Entry 4Y4Y (X-ray diffraction, 3.00 A resolution); this record covers chains A and I of the 30 polymer chains in the assembly.

[Chain A (and I)]
Molecule: Immunoglobulin G-binding protein A, Coat protein
Source organism: Staphylococcus aureus
Notes: chain I of this document is another copy of the same molecule, construct and numbering; everything in this record applies to it too
UniProtKB: chimeric construct of P02976, Q9EB06: residues 5-58 from P02976 (SPA_STAA8) positions 158-211 (UniProt number = residue number + 153); residues 66-268 from Q9EB06 positions 66-268 (same numbers)
Sequence (282 residues; numbered -13 to 268; the number before each row is that of its first residue; numbers below 1 keep their minus sign (Met-13 is residue -13)):
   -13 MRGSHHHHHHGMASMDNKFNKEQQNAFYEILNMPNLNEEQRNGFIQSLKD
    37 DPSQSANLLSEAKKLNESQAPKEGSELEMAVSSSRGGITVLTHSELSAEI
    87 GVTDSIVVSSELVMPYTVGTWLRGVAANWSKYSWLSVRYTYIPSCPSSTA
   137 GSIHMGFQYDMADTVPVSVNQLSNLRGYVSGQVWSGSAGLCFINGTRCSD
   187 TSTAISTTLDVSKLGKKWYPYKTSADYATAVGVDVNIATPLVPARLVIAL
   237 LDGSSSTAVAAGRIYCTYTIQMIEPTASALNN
Unresolved in the structure: -13 to 72, 264-268
Sequence notes: expression tag (-13 to 4); linker (59-65)
Disulfides: Cys177-Cys184
From the paper describing this entry:
  - conformationally variable residues (order/disorder transition): Asp149, Asn267, Asn268

[Chain A / chain I interface]
Contacting residue pairs (11; chain A residue first):
  Tyr145(A) - Lys117(I)  hydrogen bond (backbone-side chain)
  Tyr145(A) - Glu260(I)
  Asp146(A) - Lys208(I)  salt bridge
  Ala148(A) - Lys208(I)
  Asp149(A) - Ser116(I)  hydrogen bond
  Asn160(A) - Pro261(I)
  Arg162(A) - Gly73(I)
  Lys199(A) - Glu260(I)
  Gly201(A) - Lys117(I)
  Asp220(A) - Ala216(I)
  Asn222(A) - Lys208(I)  hydrogen bond
Also at the interface, not in a pair above, chain A (17 interface residues in all): Gln157, Leu161, Asp196, Ser198, Leu200, Val219, Ile223
Also at the interface, not in a pair above, chain I (15 interface residues in all): Lys202, Trp204, Pro206, Val219, Ile223, Leu227, Ile259, Ala263

[In short]
The interface between chain A and chain I involves 17 residues on one side and 15 on the other, with 3
hydrogen bonds and 1 salt bridge. Polar contacts include Asp146(A)-Lys208(I), Tyr145(A)-Lys117(I) and
Asp149(A)-Ser116(I). From the paper: conformational variability at Asp149(A), Asn267(A) and Asn268(A).
Both chains are Immunoglobulin G-binding protein A, Coat protein (Staphylococcus aureus). Entry 4Y4Y (T=1
capsid structure of SeMV Ndel65CP fused with B-domain of S. aureus protein SpA at the ...) was determined by
X-ray diffraction together with 4Y5Z from the same study.
